Entry 8HDR (electron microscopy, 3.66 A resolution); this record covers chains M and S of the 54 polymer chains in the assembly.

== Chain M (and S) ==
Protein: Pam3 sheath protein
Organism: uncultured cyanophage
Notes: chain S of this document is another copy of the same molecule, construct and numbering; everything in this record applies to it too
Chain sequence (384 residues; each row starts with the number of its first residue):
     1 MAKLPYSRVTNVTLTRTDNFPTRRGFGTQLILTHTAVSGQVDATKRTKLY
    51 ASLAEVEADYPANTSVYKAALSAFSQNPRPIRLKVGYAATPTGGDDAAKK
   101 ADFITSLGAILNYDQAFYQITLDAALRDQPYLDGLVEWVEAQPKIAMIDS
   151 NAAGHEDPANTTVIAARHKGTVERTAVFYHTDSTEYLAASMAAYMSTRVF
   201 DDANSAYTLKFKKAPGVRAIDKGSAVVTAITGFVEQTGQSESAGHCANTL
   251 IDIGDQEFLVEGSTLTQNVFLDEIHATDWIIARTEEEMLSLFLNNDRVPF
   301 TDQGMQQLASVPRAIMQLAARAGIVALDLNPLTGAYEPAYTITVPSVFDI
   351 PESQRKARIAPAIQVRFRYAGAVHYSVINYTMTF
Disordered / not traced: 1-2

== Chain M / chain S interface ==
Pairs across the interface (78):
  Y194(M) - R297(S)
  N204(M) - D296(S)
  A206(M) - R297(S)
  Y207(M) - R297(S)  hydrogen bond (backbone-side chain)
  T208(M) - R297(S)
  T208(M) - R358(S)
  L209(M) - D296(S)
  L209(M) - R297(S)
  K210(M) - R297(S)
  K212(M) - L289(S)
  K212(M) - F292(S)
  K212(M) - L293(S)
  K213(M) - D296(S)
  K213(M) - R297(S)
  S224(M) - N112(S)  hydrogen bond
  S224(M) - Q115(S)
  Q236(M) - I359(S)
  T237(M) - I359(S)
  G238(M) - I359(S)
  I253(M) - L289(S)  hydrophobic
  Q256(M) - E286(S)  hydrogen bond
  Q256(M) - L293(S)
  F258(M) - L293(S)  hydrophobic
  F270(M) - R358(S)
  E273(M) - R358(S)  salt bridge
  L329(M) - F348(S)  hydrophobic
  N330(M) - E352(S)
  P331(M) - F348(S)
  P331(M) - D349(S)
  P331(M) - I350(S)
  P331(M) - E352(S)
  P331(M) - R355(S)
  L332(M) - D349(S)
  L332(M) - P351(S)  hydrophobic
  L332(M) - E352(S)
  T333(M) - F348(S)
  T333(M) - D349(S)
  G334(M) - F348(S)  hydrogen bond (backbone-backbone)
  R368(M) - E352(S)  salt bridge
  A372(M) - V298(S)
  A372(M) - F300(S)
  A372(M) - R358(S)
  V373(M) - F292(S)  hydrophobic
  V373(M) - V298(S)  hydrogen bond (backbone-backbone)
  V373(M) - P299(S)
  H374(M) - R358(S)  hydrogen bond (backbone-backbone)
  Y375(M) - R358(S)
  Y375(M) - I359(S)  hydrophobic
  Y375(M) - A360(S)  hydrogen bond (backbone-backbone)
  S376(M) - M288(S)
  S376(M) - F292(S)
  S376(M) - L308(S)
  V377(M) - A360(S)
  V377(M) - P361(S)
  V377(M) - A362(S)
  V377(M) - I363(S)  hydrogen bond (backbone-backbone)
  I378(M) - I363(S)
  I378(M) - V365(S)  hydrophobic
  N379(M) - A362(S)
  N379(M) - I363(S)  hydrogen bond (backbone-backbone)
  N379(M) - Q364(S)
  Y380(M) - I280(S)
  Y380(M) - T284(S)
  Y380(M) - P312(S)
  Y380(M) - M316(S)  hydrophobic
  Y380(M) - V365(S)
  Y380(M) - F367(S)  hydrophobic
  T381(M) - V365(S)  hydrogen bond (backbone-backbone)
  T381(M) - R366(S)  hydrogen bond
  T381(M) - F367(S)  hydrogen bond (backbone-backbone)
  M382(M) - T277(S)
  M382(M) - F367(S)  hydrophobic
  M382(M) - Y369(S)
  T383(M) - R366(S)
  T383(M) - F367(S)  hydrogen bond (side chain-backbone)
  T383(M) - R368(S)  hydrogen bond
  F384(M) - R368(S)  hydrogen bond (backbone-side chain)
  F384(M) - Y369(S)
Also at the interface, not in a pair above, chain M (42 interface residues in all): F211, N268, Y369, G371
Also at the interface, not in a pair above, chain S (39 interface residues in all): N295, I315, K356

== Overview ==
The interface between chain M and chain S involves 42 residues on one side and 39 on the other; the contacts
include 15 hydrogen bonds and 2 salt bridges. Polar pairs include E273(M)-R358(S), R368(M)-E352(S) and
Y207(M)-R297(S).
Both chains are Pam3 sheath protein (uncultured cyanophage). Entry 8HDR (Cyanophage Pam3 neck) was determined
by electron microscopy (same publication as 7YFW, 7YFZ, 8HDS and 8HDW).
